Entry 1WBG (X-ray diffraction, 2.20 A resolution); this record covers chains A and B of the 3 polymer chains in the assembly.

# Chain A
Protein: Thrombin light chain
Source organism: Homo sapiens
Notes: EC 3.4.21.5; fragment: fragment alpha thrombin, residues 328-363
UniProtKB: P00734 (THRB_HUMAN); the construct lacks a stretch of the UniProt sequence, so the offset changes along the chain: -3 to 0 = UniProt 328-331; 1-14 = UniProt 336-349
Chain sequence (36 residues; numbered -3 to 15 plus 17 insertion-coded residues; the number before each row is that of its first residue; a row labelled like 14A-14M holds insertion residues (14A, then the next letters in order); numbers below 1 keep their minus sign (Thr-3 is residue -3)):
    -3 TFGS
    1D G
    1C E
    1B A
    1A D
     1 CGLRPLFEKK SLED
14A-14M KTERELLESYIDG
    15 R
Not modelled in the structure: -3 to 0

# Chain B
Protein: Thrombin heavy chain
Source organism: Homo sapiens
Notes: EC 3.4.21.5; fragment: fragment alpha thrombin, residues 364-622
UniProtKB: P00734 (THRB_HUMAN); the construct lacks a stretch of the UniProt sequence and is renumbered around it, so the offset changes along the chain: 16-37 = UniProt 364-385; 38-60 = UniProt 387-409; 61-77 = UniProt 419-435; 78-97 = UniProt 437-456; 8 more segments
Chain sequence (259 residues; each row starts with the number of its first residue; note: 1 number in that range is skipped by the numbering (no residue carries it; nothing is unmodelled there); a row labelled like 60A-60I holds insertion residues (60A, then the next letters in order)):
    16 IVEGSDAEIG MSPWQVMLFR KS
   37A P
    38 QELLCGASLI SDRWVLTAAH CLL
60A-60I YPPWDKNFT
    61 ENDLLVRIGK HSRTRYE
   77A R
    78 NIEKISMLEK IYIHPRYNWR
   97A E
    98 NLDRDIALMK LKKPVAFSDY IHPVCLPDRE TA
129A-129C ASL
   130 LQAGYKGRVT GWGNLKETW
  149E T
  149D A
  149C N
  149B V
  149A G
   149 KGQPSVLQVV NLPIVERPVC KDSTRIRITD NMFCA
  184A G
   184 YKP
186A-186D DEGK
   187 RGDACEGDSG GPFVMKSP
204A-204B FN
   205 NRWYQMGIVS WGE
   219 GCR
  221A D
   222 DGKYGFYTHV FRLKKWIQKV IDQFGE
Not modelled in the structure: 147-148, 149E, 149D, 149C, 149B, 149A, 149
Disulfides: Cys42-Cys58, Cys168-Cys182, Cys191-Cys220
Residues lining bound ligands: L03 (3-(4-chlorophenyl)-5-(methylthio)-4H-1,2,4-triazole): Trp60D, Asp189, Ala190, Cys191, Glu192, Val213, Ser214, Trp215, Gly216, Gly219, Cys220, Gly226, Phe227, Tyr228

# Interface between chain A and chain B
Contacting residue pairs (61; chain A residue first):
  Cys1(A) - Pro120(B)
  Cys1(A) - Val121(B)
  Cys1(A) - Cys122(B)  disulfide
  Cys1(A) - Arg206(B)  hydrogen bond (backbone-side chain)
  Asp1A(A) - His119(B)  salt bridge
  Asp1A(A) - Arg206(B)
  Ala1B(A) - Arg206(B)  hydrogen bond (backbone-side chain)
  Gly2(A) - Trp29(B)
  Gly2(A) - Pro120(B)  hydrogen bond (backbone-backbone)
  Gly2(A) - Cys122(B)
  Gly2(A) - Arg206(B)
  Gly2(A) - Trp207(B)  hydrogen bond (backbone-backbone)
  Leu3(A) - His119(B)  hydrogen bond (backbone-side chain)
  Leu3(A) - Asn205(B)
  Leu3(A) - Arg206(B)
  Arg4(A) - Gly25(B)
  Arg4(A) - Met26(B)  hydrogen bond (side chain-backbone)
  Arg4(A) - Pro28(B)
  Arg4(A) - Trp29(B)
  Arg4(A) - Arg137(B)
  Arg4(A) - Trp207(B)
  Pro5(A) - Ser115(B)
  Pro5(A) - Asp116(B)
  Leu6(A) - Ile24(B)
  Leu6(A) - Asp116(B)
  Phe7(A) - Glu23(B)
  Phe7(A) - Ile24(B)
  Phe7(A) - Gly25(B)
  Phe7(A) - Met26(B)  hydrophobic
  Glu8(A) - Lys202(B)  salt bridge
  Glu8(A) - Asn205(B)
  Glu8(A) - Trp207(B)  hydrogen bond
  Lys9(A) - His119(B)
  Asp14(A) - Glu23(B)
  Asp14(A) - Met26(B)
  Asp14(A) - Arg137(B)  salt bridge
  Asp14(A) - Trp207(B)
  Lys14A(A) - Glu23(B)  hydrogen bond (backbone-side chain)
  Thr14B(A) - Arg137(B)  hydrogen bond
  Thr14B(A) - Asn159(B)  hydrogen bond
  Glu14C(A) - Arg137(B)
  Glu14C(A) - Lys202(B)  salt bridge
  Glu14E(A) - Lys135(B)  salt bridge
  Glu14E(A) - Asn159(B)  hydrogen bond
  Glu14E(A) - Tyr184(B)  hydrogen bond
  Leu14F(A) - Lys135(B)
  Leu14F(A) - Gly136(B)
  Leu14F(A) - Asn159(B)
  Leu14F(A) - Trp207(B)  hydrophobic
  Ser14I(A) - Gly133(B)
  Ser14I(A) - Tyr134(B)
  Ser14I(A) - Lys135(B)  hydrogen bond (side chain-backbone)
  Tyr14J(A) - Tyr134(B)  hydrophobic
  Tyr14J(A) - Lys135(B)  hydrogen bond (side chain-backbone)
  Tyr14J(A) - Met201(B)
  Tyr14J(A) - Lys202(B)  hydrogen bond (side chain-backbone)
  Tyr14J(A) - Pro204(B)  hydrophobic
  Ile14K(A) - Tyr134(B)
  Asp14L(A) - Tyr134(B)  hydrogen bond
  Gly14M(A) - Tyr134(B)  hydrogen bond (backbone-side chain)
  Arg15(A) - Gln131(B)  hydrogen bond (backbone-side chain)
Other interface residues (no listed pair), chain A (25 interface residues in all): Glu1C, Leu14G
Other interface residues (no listed pair), chain B (28 interface residues in all): Tyr117, Phe204A
Inter-chain disulfides: Cys1(A)-Cys122(B)

# Summary
25 residues of chain A face 28 of chain B across their interface; the contacts include 1 disulfide bond, 18
hydrogen bonds and 5 salt bridges. Polar pairs include Asp1A(A)-His119(B), Glu8(A)-Lys202(B) and
Glu14E(A)-Lys135(B). Chain B binds compound L03.
Here chain A is Thrombin light chain and chain B is Thrombin heavy chain, both from Homo sapiens. Entry 1WBG
(Active site thrombin inhibitors) was determined by X-ray diffraction, deposited together with 1WAY.
